3Q02 - chain A; structure by X-ray diffraction, 2.30 A resolution.

# Chain A
Molecule: Plasminogen activator inhibitor 1
Source organism: Homo sapiens
Reference sequence: P05121 (PAI1_HUMAN); residues 1-379 here correspond to UniProt positions 24-402 (UniProt number = residue number + 23)
Sequence (379 residues; numbered 1 to 379; the number before each row is that of its first residue):
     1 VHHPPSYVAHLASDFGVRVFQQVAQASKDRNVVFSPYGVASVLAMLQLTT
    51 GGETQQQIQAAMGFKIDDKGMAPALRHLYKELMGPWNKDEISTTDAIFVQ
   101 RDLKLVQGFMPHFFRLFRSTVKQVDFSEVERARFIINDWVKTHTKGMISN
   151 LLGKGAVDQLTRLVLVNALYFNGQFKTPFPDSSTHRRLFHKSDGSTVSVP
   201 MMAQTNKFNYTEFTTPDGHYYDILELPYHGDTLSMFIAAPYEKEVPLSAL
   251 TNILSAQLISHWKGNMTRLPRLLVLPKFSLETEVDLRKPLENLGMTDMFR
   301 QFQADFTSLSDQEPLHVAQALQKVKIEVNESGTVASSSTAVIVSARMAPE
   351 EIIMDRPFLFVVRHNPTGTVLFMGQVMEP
Unresolved in the structure: 1-5, 332-347
Construct notes: engineered mutation Phe175 (Trp198 in P05121)
Bound ions: Zn2+: Glu212 (shared with 2 residues of chain B)
UniProt features mapped onto this chain:
  - site: Arg346, Met347 (Reactive bond)
  - glycosylation (N-linked (GlcNAc...) asparagine): Asn209, Asn265, Asn329
What the authors report for this chain:
  - Zn2+ coordination: Glu212
  - conformationally variable residues (loop rearrangement, order/disorder transition, side-chain flip): Trp86, Thr144 to Arg162, Phe175, Ser331 to Pro349
  - mutagenesis - W175F (50.8 +/- 0.4 degC): unchanged stability
  - mutagenesis - W175F (199 min): increased stability in response to 150 mm NaCl
  - mutagenesis - N150H/K154T/Q319L/M354I (70-fold): increased stability (citing earlier work)

# Overview
From the paper: W175F increases stability in response to 150 mm NaCl; Zn2+ coordination by Glu212.
Chain A is Plasminogen activator inhibitor 1 (Homo sapiens); the structure, Crystal structure of plasminogen
activator inhibitor-1 in a metastable active conformation, was determined by X-ray diffraction (same
publication as 3Q03).
